PDB entry 7K4M | X-ray diffraction, 2.50 A resolution | chains B and D of the 4 polymer chains in the assembly

== Chain B (and D) ==
Name: Hemoglobin subunit beta
From: Homo sapiens
Notes: chain D of this document is another copy of the same molecule, construct and numbering; everything in this record applies to it too
UniProtKB: A0A481SHK9 (A0A481SHK9_HUMAN); residues 0-146 here correspond to UniProt positions 1-147 (UniProt number = residue number + 1)
Amino-acid sequence (148 residues; numbered -1 to 146; the number before each row is that of its first residue; numbers below 1 keep their minus sign (ACE-1 is residue -1)):
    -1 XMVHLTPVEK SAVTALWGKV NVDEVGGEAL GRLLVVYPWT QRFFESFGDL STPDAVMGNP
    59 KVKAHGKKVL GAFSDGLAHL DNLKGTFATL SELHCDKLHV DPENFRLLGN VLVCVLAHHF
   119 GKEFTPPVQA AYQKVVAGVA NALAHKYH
Not modelled in the structure: -1 to 0 (chain D: fully traced)
Modified / non-standard residues: ACE (acetyl group) at position -1
Sequence notes: acetylation (-1)
Ion coordination: heme Fe: His92 (together with carbon monoxide)
Ligand contacts:
  - carbon monoxide (CMO): Leu28, Phe42, His63, Val67, His92
  - heme (HEM): Leu31, Thr38, Phe41, Phe42, Phe45, His63, Lys66, Val67, Ala70, Phe71, Phe85, Leu88, Leu91, His92, Leu96, Val98, Asn102, Phe103, Leu106, Gly107, Val137, Leu141
Reported in the primary citation:
  - self-association interface (contacts with another copy of this molecule); pairs are residue here / residue on that copy: Tyr145-Met0, His146-Met0
  - contacts within the chain: Met0-Gly136, Met0-Asn139

== Chain B / chain D interface ==
Pairs across the interface (5; chain B residue first):
  Asn139(B) with His146(D), hydrogen bond (side chain-backbone)
  Tyr145(B) with Met0(D)
  His146(B) with Met0(D); Asn139(D); His146(D), hydrogen bond
Other interface residues (no listed pair), chain B (5 interface residues in all): Val1, Lys82
Other interface residues (no listed pair), chain D (4 interface residues in all): Tyr145
Interface features reported in the paper:
  - interface residues, chain B: Asn139(B)

== Overview ==
5 residues of chain B and 4 residues of chain D are in contact, with 2 hydrogen bonds. Among the polar pairs
are Asn139(B)-His146(D) and His146(B)-His146(D). Ligands of chain B: carbon monoxide and heme. From the paper:
the interface residue Asn139(B); a self-association interface involving Tyr145(B) and His146(B).
Chain B and chain D are both Hemoglobin subunit beta (Homo sapiens); the structure, Crystal structure of
MetAP2 Modified Hemoglobin S, was determined by X-ray diffraction.
